6C99 - chains A and B; structure by X-ray diffraction, 2.00 A resolution.

== Chain A ==
Protein: IgG receptor FcRn large subunit p51
Source organism: Homo sapiens
Reference sequence: P55899 (FCGRN_HUMAN); residues 1-274 here correspond to UniProt positions 24-297 (UniProt number = residue number + 23)
Sequence (274 residues; row label = number of the first residue in the row):
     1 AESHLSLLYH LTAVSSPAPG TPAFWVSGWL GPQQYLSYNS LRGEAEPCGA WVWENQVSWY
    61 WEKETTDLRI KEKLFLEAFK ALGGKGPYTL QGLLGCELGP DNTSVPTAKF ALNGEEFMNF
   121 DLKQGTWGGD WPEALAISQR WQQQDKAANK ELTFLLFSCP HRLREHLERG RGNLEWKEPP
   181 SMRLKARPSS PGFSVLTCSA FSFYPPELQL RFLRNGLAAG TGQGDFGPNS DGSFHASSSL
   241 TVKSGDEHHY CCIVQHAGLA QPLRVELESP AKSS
Unresolved in the structure: 1-3, 269-274
Disulfide bonds: C96-C159, C198-C252
Covalent attachments: N-acetylglucosamine (NAG) linked to N102
Residues lining bound ligands: EQY (methyl 7-(3,5-difluorophenyl)-5-(pyridin-3-yl)[1,2,4]triazolo[1,5-a]pyrimidine-6-carboxylate): W29, P32, Q33, Q34, C48, G49, P228, N229, S230, D231, G232, F234
UniProt features mapped onto this chain:
  - region: E268 to S274 (Connecting peptide)
  - glycosylation: N102 (N-linked (GlcNAc...) asparagine)
What the authors report for this chain:
  - binding site for EQY: C48, G49, G232
  - allosteric site: E54 (proposed by the authors, not directly observed)

== Chain B ==
Protein: Beta-2-microglobulin
Source organism: Homo sapiens
Reference sequence: P61769 (B2MG_HUMAN); residues 1-99 here correspond to UniProt positions 21-119 (UniProt number = residue number + 20)
Sequence (99 residues; row label = number of the first residue in the row):
     1 IQRTPKIQVY SRHPAENGKS NFLNCYVSGF HPSDIEVDLL KNGERIEKVE HSDLSFSKDW
    61 SFYLLYYTEF TPTEKDEYAC RVNHVTLSQP KIVKWDRDM
Disulfide bonds: C25-C80
Residues lining bound ligands: EQY (methyl 7-(3,5-difluorophenyl)-5-(pyridin-3-yl)[1,2,4]triazolo[1,5-a]pyrimidine-6-carboxylate): Y26, S52, D53, S55, Y63, L64, L65, Y67
UniProt features mapped onto this chain:
  - modified residue: Q2 (Pyrrolidone carboxylic acid)
  - glycosylation: I1 (N-linked (Glc) (glycation) isoleucine), K19 (N-linked (Glc) (glycation) lysine), K41 (N-linked (Glc) (glycation) lysine), K48 (N-linked (Glc) (glycation) lysine), K58 (N-linked (Glc) (glycation) lysine), K91 (N-linked (Glc) (glycation) lysine), K94 (N-linked (Glc) (glycation) lysine)
What the authors report for this chain:
  - binding site for EQY: S52
  - allosteric site: R12, H13 (proposed by the authors, not directly observed)

== How chain A and chain B interact ==
Residue-residue contacts (66; chain A residue first):
  H10(A) with S55(B), hydrogen bond; F56(B), hydrogen bond (side chain-backbone)
  L11(A) with F56(B)
  T12(A) with F56(B); F62(B)
  V14(A) with S33(B)
  W25(A) with S33(B); L54(B), hydrogen bond (side chain-backbone)
  S27(A) with S55(B), hydrogen bond
  W29(A) with S55(B); Y63(B)
  Q34(A) with D53(B), hydrogen bond
  S37(A) with D53(B), hydrogen bond
  T89(A) with F62(B)
  Q91(A) with H31(B), hydrogen bond; F56(B); W60(B), hydrogen bond (side chain-backbone); F62(B)
  G92(A) with F56(B); W60(B)
  L93(A) with W60(B), hydrophobic
  K109(A) with W60(B)
  F110(A) with W60(B)
  A111(A) with W60(B), hydrophobic
  N113(A) with I1(B), hydrogen bond (backbone-backbone); H31(B)
  G114(A) with I1(B); H31(B), hydrogen bond (backbone-side chain)
  E115(A) with I1(B)
  E116(A) with W60(B), hydrogen bond
  S181(A) with P14(B)
  R183(A) with P14(B); E16(B), salt bridge
  K185(A) with R97(B); D98(B)
  R187(A) with D96(B), salt bridge
  T197(A) with D98(B)
  S199(A) with D98(B), hydrogen bond (side chain-backbone); M99(B), hydrogen bond (side chain-backbone)
  F201(A) with S11(B); R12(B); H13(B); P14(B); M99(B)
  S202(A) with R12(B), hydrogen bond (side chain-backbone); H13(B)
  D225(A) with Q8(B)
  F226(A) with Q8(B), hydrogen bond (backbone-side chain); Y26(B)
  G227(A) with Y10(B); Y26(B)
  P228(A) with Y10(B), hydrogen bond (backbone-side chain); Y26(B); L65(B)
  N229(A) with Y10(B); R12(B); N24(B), hydrogen bond; L65(B)
  S230(A) with R12(B); L65(B); Y67(B)
  D231(A) with R12(B), salt bridge
  H235(A) with Y10(B); S11(B); M99(B), hydrogen bond (side chain-backbone)
  S237(A) with M99(B)
Other interface residues (no listed pair), chain A (39 interface residues in all): A18, S239
Other interface residues (no listed pair), chain B (29 interface residues in all): R3, F22, D34, D59

== Summary ==
Chain A and chain B form an interface of 39 and 29 residues respectively; the contacts include 18 hydrogen
bonds and 3 salt bridges. Polar pairs include R183(A)-E16(B), R187(A)-D96(B) and D231(A)-R12(B). The paper
reports a binding site for EQY at C48(A), G49(A) and S52(B) among others; an allosteric site at E54(A) and
R12(B) among others.
Chain A is IgG receptor FcRn large subunit p51 and chain B is Beta-2-microglobulin, both from Homo sapiens;
the structure, Crystal structure of FcRn bound to UCB-303, was determined by X-ray diffraction together with
6C97 and 6C98 from the same study.
